7MH3 - chains H and M of the 3 polymer chains in the assembly; structure by X-ray diffraction, 2.30 A resolution.

Chain H:
Name: Reaction center protein H chain
Source organism: Rhodobacter sphaeroides
UniProt: P0C0Y7 (RCEH_RHOSH); residue numbers follow UniProt; this construct covers 1-259
Sequence (266 residues; numbered 1 to 266; the number before each row is that of its first residue):
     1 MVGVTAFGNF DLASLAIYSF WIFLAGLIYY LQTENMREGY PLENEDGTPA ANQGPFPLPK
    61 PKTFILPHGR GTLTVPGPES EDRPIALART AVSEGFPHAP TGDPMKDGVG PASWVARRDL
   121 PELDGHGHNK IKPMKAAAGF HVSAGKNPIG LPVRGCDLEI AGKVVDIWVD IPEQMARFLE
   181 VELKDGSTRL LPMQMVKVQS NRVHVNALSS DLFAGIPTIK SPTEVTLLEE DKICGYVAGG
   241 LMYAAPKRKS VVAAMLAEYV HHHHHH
Unresolved in the structure: 1-10, 251-266
Sequence notes: expression tag (260-266)

Chain M:
Name: Reaction center protein M chain
Source organism: Rhodobacter sphaeroides
UniProt: P0C0Y9 (RCEM_RHOSH); residues 0-307 here correspond to UniProt positions 1-308 (UniProt number = residue number + 1)
Sequence (308 residues; numbered 0 to 307; the number before each row is that of its first residue; numbering starts at 0):
     0 MAEYQNIFSQ VQVRGPADLG MTEDVNLANR SGVGPFSTLL GWFGNAQLGP IYLGSLGVLS
    60 LFSGLMWFFT IGIWFWYQAG WNPAVFLRDL FFFSLEPPAP EYGLSFAAPL KEGGLWLIAS
   120 FFMFVAVWSW WGRTYLRAQA LGMGKHTAWA FLSAIWLWMV LGFIRPILMG SWSEAVPYGI
   180 FSHLDWTNNF SLVHGNLFYN PFHGLSIAFL YGSALLFAMH GATILAVSRF GGERELEQIA
   240 DRGTAAERAA LFWRWTMGFN ATMEGIHRWA IWMAVLVTLT GGIGILLSGT VVDNWYVWGQ
   300 NHGMAPLN
Unresolved in the structure: 0-1, 303-307
Modified positions: Tyr-210 (3,5-dichloro-L-tyrosine; 2LT)
Bound ions: Fe ion: His-219, Glu-234, His-266 (shared with 2 residues of chain L)
Small-molecule neighbours:
  - bacteriochlorophyll a (BCL), molecule 1: Trp-66, Met-122, Val-126, Phe-150, Ala-153, Ile-154, Leu-156, Trp-157, Leu-160, Trp-185, Thr-186, Asn-187, Phe-189, Ser-190, Asn-195, Leu-196, Phe-197, His-202, Ser-205, Ile-206, Leu-209, Tyr-210, Val-276, Thr-277, Gly-280, Gly-281, Ile-284
  - bacteriochlorophyll a (BCL), molecule 2: Met-122, Trp-157, Leu-160, Val-175, Ile-179, His-182, Leu-183, Trp-185, Thr-186
  - bacteriochlorophyll a (BCL), molecule 3: Phe-197, Gly-203, Ile-206, Ala-207, Tyr-210, Gly-211, Leu-214
  - bacteriopheophytin a (BPH), molecule 1: Ser-59, Leu-60, Gly-63, Leu-64, Phe-67, Ala-125, Val-126, Trp-129, Thr-133, Thr-146, Ala-149, Phe-150, Ala-153, Ala-273, Val-274, Thr-277
  - bacteriopheophytin a (BPH), molecule 2: Tyr-210, Ala-213, Leu-214, Ala-217, Met-218, Trp-252, Thr-255, Met-256
  - spheroidene (SPO): Trp-66, Phe-67, Phe-68, Ile-70, Gly-71, Phe-74, Trp-75, Phe-85, Leu-89, Phe-105, Trp-115, Leu-116, Ser-119, Phe-120, Met-122, Phe-123, Trp-157, Met-158, Leu-160, Gly-161, Phe-162, Trp-171, Val-175, Tyr-177, Gly-178, Ile-179, His-182
  - ubiquinone-10 (U10): Leu-214, Leu-215, Met-218, His-219, Thr-222, Ile-223, Ala-245, Ala-248, Ala-249, Trp-252, Met-256, Phe-258, Asn-259, Ala-260, Thr-261, Met-262, Ile-265, Trp-268, Met-272
Swiss-Prot annotation at these positions:
  - binding site ((7R,8Z)-bacteriochlorophyll b): His-182, His-202
  - binding site (Fe cation): His-219, Glu-234, His-266
  - binding site (a ubiquinone): Trp-252

Chain H / chain M interface:
Contacting residue pairs (114):
  Asp-11(H) with Trp-297(M), hydrogen bond; Gly-302(M)
  Leu-12(H) with Leu-286(M), hydrophobic; Val-290(M), hydrophobic
  Ala-13(H) with Val-291(M), hydrophobic; Trp-297(M)
  Ser-14(H) with Trp-297(M); His-301(M), hydrogen bond (side chain-backbone); Gly-302(M)
  Ala-16(H) with Phe-201(M)
  Ile-17(H) with Pro-200(M), hydrophobic; Phe-201(M); Leu-204(M), hydrophobic
  Phe-20(H) with Leu-204(M), hydrophobic; Thr-279(M)
  Trp-21(H) with Leu-204(M), hydrophobic
  Leu-27(H) with Trp-271(M); Leu-275(M), hydrophobic
  Tyr-30(H) with Arg-267(M), hydrogen bond
  Leu-31(H) with Arg-267(M); Trp-268(M), hydrophobic
  Gln-32(H) with Phe-258(M)
  Asn-35(H) with Asn-259(M); Ala-260(M); Thr-261(M), hydrogen bond (side chain-backbone); Gly-264(M); Ile-265(M); Trp-268(M)
  Glu-38(H) with Ile-238(M); Arg-241(M), salt bridge; Thr-261(M)
  Tyr-40(H) with Arg-253(M), hydrogen bond
  Leu-42(H) with Arg-253(M)
  Lys-62(H) with Glu-263(M), salt bridge; Arg-267(M)
  Phe-64(H) with Ile-238(M), hydrophobic; Glu-263(M)
  Leu-66(H) with Ala-239(M), hydrophobic
  Leu-73(H) with Ile-238(M); Ala-239(M)
  Glu-79(H) with Arg-241(M), salt bridge
  Pro-111(H) with Arg-247(M), hydrogen bond (backbone-side chain)
  Ser-113(H) with Thr-243(M); Arg-247(M), hydrogen bond (backbone-side chain)
  Val-115(H) with Arg-241(M); Gly-242(M); Thr-243(M); Glu-246(M)
  Arg-117(H) with Glu-236(M), hydrogen bond (side chain-backbone); Gln-237(M); Asp-240(M), hydrogen bond (side chain-backbone); Arg-241(M); Gly-242(M)
  Arg-118(H) with Glu-236(M), salt bridge; Asp-240(M), salt bridge
  Glu-122(H) with Arg-233(M), salt bridge; Glu-236(M)
  Gly-125(H) with Met-20(M)
  His-126(H) with Met-20(M)
  Ile-131(H) with Arg-233(M)
  Ala-138(H) with Pro-15(M)
  Gly-139(H) with Arg-13(M); Gly-14(M); Pro-15(M)
  Phe-140(H) with Arg-13(M); Gly-14(M); Pro-15(M)
  His-141(H) with Val-12(M); Arg-13(M), hydrogen bond (backbone-backbone)
  Val-142(H) with Val-10(M), hydrophobic; Gln-11(M)
  Ser-143(H) with Gln-11(M), hydrogen bond (backbone-backbone); Val-12(M); Arg-13(M)
  Ala-144(H) with Val-10(M); Gln-11(M), hydrogen bond (backbone-backbone); Thr-37(M); Trp-41(M), hydrophobic
  Gly-145(H) with Gln-9(M); Trp-41(M)
  Lys-146(H) with Val-10(M)
  Val-169(H) with Val-12(M), hydrophobic
  Pro-172(H) with Asp-17(M)
  Glu-173(H) with Asn-44(M)
  Gln-174(H) with Val-12(M); Arg-13(M); Gly-14(M), hydrogen bond (side chain-backbone); Pro-15(M), hydrogen bond (side chain-backbone)
  Met-175(H) with Val-12(M), hydrophobic
  Ala-176(H) with Val-12(M)
  Arg-177(H) with Glu-232(M), salt bridge; Arg-233(M)
  Met-193(H) with Gln-9(M); Val-10(M), hydrophobic
  Gln-194(H) with Tyr-3(M); Asn-5(M); Ser-227(M), hydrogen bond (side chain-backbone); Arg-228(M)
  Met-195(H) with Arg-228(M)
  Val-196(H) with Tyr-3(M); Gln-9(M), hydrogen bond (backbone-side chain)
  Lys-197(H) with Gln-9(M)
  Val-198(H) with Gln-9(M), hydrogen bond (backbone-side chain)
  Leu-227(H) with Arg-233(M); Glu-236(M); Asp-240(M)
  Glu-230(H) with Arg-233(M), salt bridge
  Asp-231(H) with Gly-242(M); Thr-243(M), hydrogen bond (side chain-backbone)
  Cys-234(H) with Arg-228(M), hydrogen bond (side chain-backbone); Phe-229(M)
  Gly-235(H) with Arg-247(M)
  Ala-238(H) with Phe-229(M), hydrophobic
  Leu-241(H) with Arg-228(M)
Interface residues without a listed pair, chain H (71 interface residues in all): Phe-23, Leu-24, Glu-34, Arg-37, Gly-110, Ala-112, Trp-114, Lys-130, Met-134, Pro-148, Pro-192, Asn-206
Interface residues without a listed pair, chain M (56 interface residues in all): Glu-2, Phe-35, Gln-46, Phe-208, Trp-294

Summary:
Chain H and chain M form an interface of 71 and 56 residues respectively; the contacts include 19 hydrogen
bonds and 8 salt bridges. Among the polar pairs are Glu-38(H)/Arg-241(M), Lys-62(H)/Glu-263(M) and
Glu-79(H)/Arg-241(M).
Chain H is Reaction center protein H chain and chain M is Reaction center protein M chain, both from
Rhodobacter sphaeroides; the structure, Crystal structure of R. sphaeroides Photosynthetic Reaction Center
variant; Y(M210)3-chlorotyrosine, was determined by X-ray diffraction (same publication as 7MH4, 7MH5, 7MH8
and 7MH9).
